Entry 5MJY (X-ray diffraction, 2.25 A resolution); this record covers chains A and F of the 3 polymer chains in the assembly.

# Chain A
Name: Tyrosine-protein phosphatase non-receptor type 23
Organism: Homo sapiens
Notes: EC 3.1.3.48
UniProtKB: Q9H3S7 (PTN23_HUMAN); residues 1-361 here = UniProt positions 1-361
Chain sequence (361 residues; each row starts with the number of its first residue):
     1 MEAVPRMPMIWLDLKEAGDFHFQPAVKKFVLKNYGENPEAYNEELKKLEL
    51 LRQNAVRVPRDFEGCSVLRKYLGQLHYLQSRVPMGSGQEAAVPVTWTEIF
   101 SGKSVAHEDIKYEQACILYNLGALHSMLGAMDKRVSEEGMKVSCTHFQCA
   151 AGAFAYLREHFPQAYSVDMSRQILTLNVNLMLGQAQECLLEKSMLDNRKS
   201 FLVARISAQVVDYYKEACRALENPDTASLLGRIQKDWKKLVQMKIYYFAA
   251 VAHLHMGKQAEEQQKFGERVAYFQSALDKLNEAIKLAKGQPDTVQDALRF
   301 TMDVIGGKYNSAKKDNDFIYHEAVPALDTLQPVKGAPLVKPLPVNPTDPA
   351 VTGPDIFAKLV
Disordered / not traced: 1-3
UniProt features mapped onto this chain:
  - natural variant: Arg-232 (R232Q: In NEDBASS; uncertain significance), Met-302 (M302V: In NEDBASS; uncertain significance)
  - mutagenesis: Leu-202 (L202D: Nearly abolishes interaction with CHMP4B. Abolishes interaction with CHMP4B; when associated with D-206), Ile-206 (I206D: Abolishes interaction with CHMP4B; when associated with D-202)
What the authors report for this chain:
  - conformationally variable residues (side-chain flip): Arg-198
  - specificity-determining residues: Phe-62, His-125, Asp-348 (by similarity / conservation)
  - mutagenesis - L202D/I206D: abolished localization to endofin-myc

# Chain F
Name: Zinc finger FYVE domain-containing protein 9
UniProtKB: O95405 (ZFYV9_HUMAN); residues 1-22 here = UniProt positions 1-22
Chain sequence (22 residues; each row starts with the number of its first residue):
     1 MENYFQAEAYNLDKVLDEFEQN
Disordered / not traced: 1, 22

# Chain A / chain F interface
Pairs across the interface (6):
  Ala-350(A) with Tyr-4(F)
  Ala-358(A) with Glu-18(F)
  Lys-359(A) with Glu-18(F); Phe-19(F), hydrogen bond (side chain-backbone); Glu-20(F); Gln-21(F)
Other interface residues (no listed pair), chain A (8 interface residues in all): Glu-44, Pro-354, Asp-355, Ile-356, Val-361
Other interface residues (no listed pair), chain F (6 interface residues in all): Asn-11

# Overview
Chain A and chain F form an interface of 8 and 6 residues respectively; the contacts include 1 hydrogen bond.
The hydrogen-bonded pair is Lys-359(A)/Phe-19(F). From UniProt: 2 mutagenesis sites on chain A. From the
paper: L202D/I206D of chain A abolish localization to endofin-myc; specificity determinants Phe-62(A),
His-125(A) and Asp-348(A).
Here chain A is Tyrosine-protein phosphatase non-receptor type 23 (Homo sapiens) and chain F is Zinc finger
FYVE domain-containing protein 9. Entry 5MJY (Crystal structure of the His Domain Protein Tyrosine Phosphatase
(HD-PTP/PTPN23) Bro1 domain (SARA complex structure)) was determined by X-ray diffraction, deposited together
with 5MJZ, 5MK0, 5MK1, 5MK2 and 5MK3.
